8RBQ - chains E and G of the 7 polymer chains in the assembly; structure by electron microscopy, 3.32 A resolution.

# Chain E
Molecule: Ion-translocating oxidoreductase complex subunit E
From: Azotobacter vinelandii DJ
Notes: EC 7.-.-.-
UniProt: Q9F5Y1 (RNFE_AZOVD); residue numbers follow UniProt; this construct covers 1-238
Amino-acid sequence (238 residues; numbered 1 to 238; the number before each row is that of its first residue):
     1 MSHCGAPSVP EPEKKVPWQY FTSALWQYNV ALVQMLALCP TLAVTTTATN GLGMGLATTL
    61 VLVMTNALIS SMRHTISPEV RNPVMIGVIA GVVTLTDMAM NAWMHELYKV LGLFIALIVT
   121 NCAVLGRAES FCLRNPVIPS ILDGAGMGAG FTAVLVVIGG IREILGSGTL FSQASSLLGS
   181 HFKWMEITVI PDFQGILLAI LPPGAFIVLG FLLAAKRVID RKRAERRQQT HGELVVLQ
Disordered / not traced: 1-15, 229-238
Ion coordination: 2Fe-2S cluster Fe: Cys-39, Cys-122 (shared with 2 residues of chain A)
Ligand contacts:
  - 2Fe-2S cluster (FES): Ala-37, Leu-38, Cys-39, Thr-120, Asn-121, Cys-122
  - phosphatidylethanolamine (PTY): Ile-161, Leu-165, Ile-196, Ile-207, Val-208, Phe-211, Leu-212, Ala-215, Val-218, Arg-221

# Chain G
Molecule: Ion-translocating oxidoreductase complex subunit G
From: Azotobacter vinelandii DJ
Notes: EC 7.-.-.-
UniProt: C1DMA4 (C1DMA4_AZOVD); residue numbers follow UniProt; this construct covers 1-229
Amino-acid sequence (229 residues; numbered 1 to 229; the number before each row is that of its first residue):
     1 MNDTTMTPAE ENAAPAEAAA GKPTLLARLE KWRPMVAYQG LSLGLVCAVV ALLLLTGNIM
    61 THGTIAEQQM QDRLATLREV LPQSLYDNNP LADSFKVQDA ELGEVEVLPA RLQGKLTAVV
   121 FQGRNIGYGG PIEQMMSVDA QGKILGVRVL THKETPGLAD KIEASRSDWI KVFDGLSLEN
   181 TALDKWKVKK DGGQFDQFAG ATITPRAVVK TVLQGLQFQA RHAEQLKAE
Disordered / not traced: 1-34, 229
Glycans and other covalent adducts: flavin mononucleotide (FMN) linked to Thr-202
Ligand contacts: FMN (flavin mononucleotide): Tyr-128, Glu-154, Thr-155, Leu-158, Ala-159, Lys-190, Gly-200, Ala-201, Ile-203, Thr-204

# Chain E / chain G interface
Pairs across the interface - 10 pairs, chain E then chain G:
  Glu-79(E) with Gln-39(G)
  Val-80(E) with Gln-39(G)
  Pro-83(E) with Leu-43(G)
  Gly-91(E) with Val-50(G)
  Met-98(E) with Gly-57(G); Asn-58(G); Thr-61(G)
  Asn-101(E) with Ile-65(G)
  Ala-102(E) with Gln-68(G), hydrogen bond (backbone-side chain)
  Lys-109(E) with Asp-72(G), salt bridge
Other interface residues (no listed pair), chain E (17 interface residues in all): Met-72, Ser-77, Val-84, Gly-87, Thr-94, Leu-95, Trp-103, His-105, Leu-197
Other interface residues (no listed pair), chain G (14 interface residues in all): Tyr-38, Val-46, Leu-54, Thr-155, Pro-156

# Overview
Chain E and chain G form an interface of 17 and 14 residues respectively; the contacts include 1 hydrogen bond
and 1 salt bridge. Among the polar pairs are Lys-109(E)/Asp-72(G) and Ala-102(E)/Gln-68(G). Ligands of chain
E: 2Fe-2S cluster and phosphatidylethanolamine.
Here chain E is Ion-translocating oxidoreductase complex subunit E and chain G is Ion-translocating
oxidoreductase complex subunit G, both from Azotobacter vinelandii DJ. Entry 8RBQ (Cryo-EM structure of the
NADH:ferredoxin oxidoreductase RNF from Azotobacter vinelandii, dithionite reduced) was determined by electron
microscopy together with 8RB8, 8RB9, 8RBM and 8AHX from the same study.
